Entry 6BW5 (X-ray diffraction, 3.10 A resolution); this record covers chains A and B.

# Chain A (and B)
Molecule: UDP-N-acetylglucosamine--dolichyl-phosphate N-acetylglucosaminephosphotransferase
Source organism: Homo sapiens
Notes: EC 2.7.8.15; chain B of this document is another copy of the same molecule, construct and numbering; everything in this record applies to it too
UniProt: Q9H3H5 (GPT_HUMAN); numbering as in UniProt (aligned over 1-408)
Amino-acid sequence (417 residues; numbered 1 to 417; the number before each row is that of its first residue):
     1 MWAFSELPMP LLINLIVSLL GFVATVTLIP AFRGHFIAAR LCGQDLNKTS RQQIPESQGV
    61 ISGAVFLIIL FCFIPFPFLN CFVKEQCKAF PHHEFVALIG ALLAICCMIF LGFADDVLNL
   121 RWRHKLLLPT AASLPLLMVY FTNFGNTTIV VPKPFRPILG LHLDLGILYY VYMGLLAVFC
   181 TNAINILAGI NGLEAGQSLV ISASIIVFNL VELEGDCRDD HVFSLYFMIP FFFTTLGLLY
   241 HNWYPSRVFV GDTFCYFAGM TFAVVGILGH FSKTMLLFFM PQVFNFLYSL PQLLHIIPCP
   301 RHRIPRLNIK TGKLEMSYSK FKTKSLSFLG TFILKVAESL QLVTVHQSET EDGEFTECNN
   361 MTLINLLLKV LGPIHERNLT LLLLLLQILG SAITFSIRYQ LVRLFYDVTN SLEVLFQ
Not modelled in the structure: 1-7, 82-88, 150-161, 405-417 (chain B: 1-8, 82-88, 152-161, 325-327, 348-350, 401-417)
Differences from the reference sequence: expression tag (409-417)
Small-molecule neighbours:
  - phosphatidylglycerol (PGW; (1R)-2-{[(S)-{[(2S)-2,3-dihydroxypropyl]oxy}(hydroxy)phosphoryl]oxy}-1-[(hexadecanoyloxy)methyl]ethyl (9Z)-octadec-9-enoate), molecule 1: Leu-28, Ala-31, Phe-32, His-35, Val-60, Ile-61, Ala-64, Leu-67, Ile-68, Phe-71
  - phosphatidylglycerol (PGW), molecule 2: Cys-107, Phe-110, Leu-111, Ala-114, Leu-118, His-124, Leu-127, Leu-128, Ala-131, Ala-132
  - Tunicamycin (TUM): Gly-43, Gln-44, Asp-45, Leu-46, Asn-47, Glu-56, Asn-119, Trp-122, Lys-125, Leu-126, Phe-179, Asn-182, Asn-185, Ile-186, Ala-188, Gly-189, Ile-190, Asn-191, Glu-194, Phe-249, Asp-252, Phe-286, Leu-293, Arg-301, His-302, Arg-303, Ile-304
Swiss-Prot annotation at these positions:
  - binding site (UDP-N-acetyl-alpha-D-glucosamine): Gln-44 to Leu-46, Glu-56, Asn-191, Arg-301 to Arg-303
  - binding site (tunicamycin A1): Leu-46, Asn-119, Asn-185, Asp-252, Arg-303
  - binding site (dolichyl phosphate): Lys-125, Val-178 to Ile-186
  - binding site (Mg(2+)): Asn-185, Asp-252
  - glycosylation: Asn-146 (N-linked (GlcNAc...) asparagine)
  - natural variant: Met-9 (M9I: In a breast cancer sample), Met-108 (M108I: In CMS13), Val-117 (V117I: In CMS13), Leu-120 (L120M: In CMS13), Gly-160 (G160S: In CMS13), Tyr-170 (Y170C: In CDG1J), Gly-192 (G192S: In CMS13), Val-264 (V264G: In CMS13)
  - mutagenesis: Pro-30 (P30S: Mildly reduced UDP-N-acetylglucosamine-dolichyl-phosphate N-acetylglucosaminephosphotransferase activity), Ile-69 (I69N: No significant effect on UDP-N-acetylglucosamine-dolichyl-phosphate N-acetylglucosaminephosphotransferase activity), Leu-103 (L103F: Impairs protein stability), Ala-114 (A114G: No significant effect on UDP-N-acetylglucosamine-dolichyl-phosphate N-acetylglucosaminephosphotransferase activity), Asp-115 (D115A/N: Strongly reduced UDP-N-acetylglucosamine-dolichyl-phosphate N-acetylglucosaminephosphotransferase activity ...), Asp-116 (D116A/N: Strongly reduced UDP-N-acetylglucosamine-dolichyl-phosphate N-acetylglucosaminephosphotransferase activity), Trp-122 (W122A: Strongly reduced UDP-N-acetylglucosamine-dolichyl-phosphate N-acetylglucosaminephosphotransferase activity), Lys-125 (K125A/E/N: Loss of UDP-N-acetylglucosamine-dolichyl-phosphate N-acetylglucosaminephosphotransferase activity), Leu-168 (L168P: Strongly reduced UDP-N-acetylglucosamine-dolichyl-phosphate N-acetylglucosaminephosphotransferase activity), Asn-182 (N182A: Loss of UDP-N-acetylglucosamine-dolichyl-phosphate N-acetylglucosaminephosphotransferase activity), Asn-185 (N185A/D: Loss of UDP-N-acetylglucosamine-dolichyl-phosphate N-acetylglucosaminephosphotransferase activity), Asp-252 (D252A: Reduces binding to inhibitor. Nearly abolishes UDP-N-acetylglucosamine-dolichyl-phosphate N-acetylglucosaminephosphotransferase activity), 5 further mutagenesis entries in UniProt
Reported in the primary citation:
  - binding site for Tunicamycin: Asn-119, Trp-122, Asn-185, Phe-249, Asp-252, Arg-303
  - self-association interface (contacts with another copy of this molecule); pairs are residue here / residue on that copy: Cys-106/Cys-106 (disulfide)
  - mutagenesis - D252A: decreased binding to Tunicamycin
  - mutagenesis - P129H: unchanged catalytic activity

# Interface between chain A and chain B
Residue-residue contacts (63; chain A residue first):
  Phe-32(A) / Leu-120(B)  hydrophobic
  Phe-32(A) / His-124(B)
  His-35(A) / Leu-118(B)  hydrogen bond (side chain-backbone)
  His-35(A) / Asn-119(B)
  Ala-39(A) / Val-117(B)
  Val-60(A) / Phe-110(B)  hydrophobic
  Leu-67(A) / Cys-107(B)  hydrophobic
  Ile-68(A) / Ala-131(B)  hydrophobic
  Phe-71(A) / Leu-103(B)  hydrophobic
  Phe-71(A) / Cys-107(B)  hydrophobic
  Phe-71(A) / Ala-131(B)
  Phe-71(A) / Pro-135(B)  hydrophobic
  Phe-90(A) / Thr-142(B)
  His-92(A) / His-92(B)
  His-92(A) / His-93(B)
  His-92(A) / Val-96(B)
  His-92(A) / Thr-142(B)
  His-92(A) / Asn-143(B)  hydrogen bond
  His-93(A) / His-92(B)
  Phe-95(A) / Val-96(B)  hydrophobic
  Phe-95(A) / Thr-142(B)
  Val-96(A) / Phe-95(B)  hydrophobic
  Val-96(A) / Val-96(B)  hydrophobic
  Ile-99(A) / Ile-99(B)  hydrophobic
  Ile-99(A) / Gly-100(B)
  Ile-99(A) / Leu-103(B)  hydrophobic
  Gly-100(A) / Ile-99(B)
  Leu-102(A) / Leu-103(B)
  Leu-103(A) / Phe-71(B)  hydrophobic
  Leu-103(A) / Ile-99(B)  hydrophobic
  Leu-103(A) / Leu-102(B)
  Leu-103(A) / Leu-103(B)  hydrophobic
  Leu-103(A) / Cys-106(B)  hydrophobic
  Cys-106(A) / Cys-106(B)  disulfide
  Cys-106(A) / Cys-107(B)  hydrogen bond (side chain-backbone)
  Cys-107(A) / Leu-67(B)  hydrophobic
  Cys-107(A) / Phe-71(B)  hydrophobic
  Cys-107(A) / Cys-106(B)  hydrogen bond (backbone-side chain)
  Ile-109(A) / Phe-110(B)  hydrophobic
  Phe-110(A) / Val-60(B)  hydrophobic
  Phe-110(A) / Ile-109(B)  hydrophobic
  Phe-110(A) / Phe-110(B)  hydrophobic
  Phe-110(A) / Phe-113(B)  hydrophobic
  Phe-113(A) / Phe-110(B)  hydrophobic
  Phe-113(A) / Phe-113(B)  hydrophobic
  Phe-113(A) / Ala-114(B)  hydrophobic
  Ala-114(A) / Phe-113(B)  hydrophobic
  Val-117(A) / Ala-39(B)
  Leu-118(A) / His-35(B)  hydrogen bond (backbone-side chain)
  Asn-119(A) / His-35(B)
  Leu-120(A) / Phe-32(B)  hydrophobic
  His-124(A) / Phe-32(B)
  Ala-131(A) / Ile-68(B)  hydrophobic
  Ala-131(A) / Phe-71(B)
  Pro-135(A) / Phe-71(B)  hydrophobic
  Met-138(A) / Phe-71(B)
  Met-138(A) / Ile-74(B)  hydrophobic
  Met-138(A) / Pro-75(B)  hydrophobic
  Met-138(A) / Phe-95(B)  hydrophobic
  Thr-142(A) / Phe-90(B)
  Thr-142(A) / His-92(B)
  Thr-142(A) / Phe-95(B)
  Asn-143(A) / His-92(B)  hydrogen bond
Other interface residues (no listed pair), chain A (37 interface residues in all): Phe-36, Cys-72, Ala-132, Leu-134, Val-139
Other interface residues (no listed pair), chain B (40 interface residues in all): Phe-36, Leu-41, Cys-72, Ala-132, Leu-134, Met-138, Val-139
Disulfides between the chains: Cys-106(A)/Cys-106(B)

# In short
The interface between chain A and chain B involves 37 residues on one side and 40 on the other; the contacts
include 1 disulfide bond and 6 hydrogen bonds. Polar contacts include His-35(A)/Leu-118(B),
His-92(A)/Asn-143(B) and Cys-106(A)/Cys-107(B). From the paper: a binding site for Tunicamycin at Asn-119(A),
Trp-122(A) and Asn-185(A) among others; D252A of chain A reduces binding to Tunicamycin.
Both chains are UDP-N-acetylglucosamine--dolichyl-phosphate N-acetylglucosaminephosphotransferase (Homo
sapiens). Entry 6BW5 (Human GPT (DPAGT1) in complex with tunicamycin) was determined by X-ray diffraction
(same publication as 6BW6).
